Entry 6OJA (X-ray diffraction, 1.55 A resolution); this record covers chains C and D of the 6 polymer chains in the assembly.

== Chain C (and D) ==
Molecule: Lipoprotein
From: Neisseria meningitidis
Notes: chain D of this document is another copy of the same molecule, construct and numbering; everything in this record applies to it too
UniProt: Q9JPG4 (Q9JPG4_NEIME); residues 43-287 here = UniProt positions 43-287
Amino-acid sequence (248 residues; each row starts with the number of its first residue):
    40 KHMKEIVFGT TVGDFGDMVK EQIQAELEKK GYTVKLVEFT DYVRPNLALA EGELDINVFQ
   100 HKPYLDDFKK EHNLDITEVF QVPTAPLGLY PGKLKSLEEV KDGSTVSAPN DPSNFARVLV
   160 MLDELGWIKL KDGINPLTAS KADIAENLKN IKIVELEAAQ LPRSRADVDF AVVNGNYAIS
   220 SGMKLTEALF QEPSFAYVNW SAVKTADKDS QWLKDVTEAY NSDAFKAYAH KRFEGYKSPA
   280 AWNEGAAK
Disordered / not traced: 40-42, 284-287
Construct notes: expression tag (40-42)
Residues lining bound ligands: methionine (MET): Phe54, Tyr81, Phe98, Gln99, His100, Tyr103, Thr123, Ala124, Asn153, Arg156, Asn213, Gly214, Asn215, Tyr236, Asn238
From the paper describing this entry:
  - binding site for methionine: Tyr81, Phe98, His100, Tyr103, Arg156, Asn213, Asn238
  - mutagenesis - N238A (from 0.2 nM to 78 uM): decreased binding to methionine
  - mutagenesis - N238A: decreased binding to d-methionine

== Chain C / chain D interface ==
Pairs across the interface - 22 pairs, chain C then chain D:
  Thr79(C) - Glu90(D)  hydrogen bond
  Val82(C) - Val82(D)  hydrophobic
  Val82(C) - Leu86(D)  hydrophobic
  Val82(C) - His111(D)
  Arg83(C) - Leu86(D)
  Arg83(C) - Glu92(D)  salt bridge
  Leu86(C) - Val82(D)  hydrophobic
  Leu86(C) - Arg83(D)
  Glu90(C) - Thr79(D)  hydrogen bond
  Glu90(C) - Asp80(D)
  Glu90(C) - Arg83(D)  salt bridge
  Glu92(C) - Arg83(D)  salt bridge
  Glu110(C) - Asn149(D)  hydrogen bond (backbone-side chain)
  Glu110(C) - Glu196(D)
  His111(C) - Val82(D)
  His111(C) - Glu196(D)
  Asn112(C) - Glu196(D)
  Asn112(C) - Gln199(D)  hydrogen bond
  Asn149(C) - Glu110(D)  hydrogen bond (side chain-backbone)
  Glu196(C) - Glu110(D)
  Glu196(C) - His111(D)
  Gln199(C) - Asn112(D)  hydrogen bond
Also at the interface, not in a pair above, chain C (14 interface residues in all): Asp80, Arg202
Also at the interface, not in a pair above, chain D (14 interface residues in all): Leu195

== Summary ==
Chain C and chain D each contribute 14 residues to their interface; the contacts include 6 hydrogen bonds and
3 salt bridges. Polar pairs include Arg83(C)-Glu92(D), Glu90(C)-Arg83(D) and Thr79(C)-Glu90(D). Chain C binds
methionine. From the paper: a binding site for methionine at Tyr81(C), Phe98(C) and His100(C) among others;
N238A of chain C reduces binding to methionine.
Chain C and chain D are both Lipoprotein (Neisseria meningitidis); the structure, Crystal structure of the N.
meningitides methionine-binding protein in its L-methionine bound conformation, was determined by X-ray
diffraction (same publication as 6DZX and 6CVA).
